9Q92 - chains T and M of the 14 polymer chains in the assembly; structure by electron microscopy, 6.80 A resolution (low resolution: residue-level contacts below are approximate; hydrogen-bond / salt-bridge calls are withheld).

Chain T:
Molecule: Template DNA
Sequence (34 nucleotides; each row starts with the number of its first residue):
     1 AGGGCTGATCGTGCAAAAGTCGTGCCAGCCGTCT

Chain M:
Name: RNA polymerase sigma-54 factor
From: Klebsiella pneumoniae
UniProt: A0A377VEN9 (A0A377VEN9_KLEPN); residues 24-475 here correspond to UniProt positions 2-453 (UniProt number = residue number - 22)
Sequence (475 residues; numbered 1 to 475; the number before each row is that of its first residue):
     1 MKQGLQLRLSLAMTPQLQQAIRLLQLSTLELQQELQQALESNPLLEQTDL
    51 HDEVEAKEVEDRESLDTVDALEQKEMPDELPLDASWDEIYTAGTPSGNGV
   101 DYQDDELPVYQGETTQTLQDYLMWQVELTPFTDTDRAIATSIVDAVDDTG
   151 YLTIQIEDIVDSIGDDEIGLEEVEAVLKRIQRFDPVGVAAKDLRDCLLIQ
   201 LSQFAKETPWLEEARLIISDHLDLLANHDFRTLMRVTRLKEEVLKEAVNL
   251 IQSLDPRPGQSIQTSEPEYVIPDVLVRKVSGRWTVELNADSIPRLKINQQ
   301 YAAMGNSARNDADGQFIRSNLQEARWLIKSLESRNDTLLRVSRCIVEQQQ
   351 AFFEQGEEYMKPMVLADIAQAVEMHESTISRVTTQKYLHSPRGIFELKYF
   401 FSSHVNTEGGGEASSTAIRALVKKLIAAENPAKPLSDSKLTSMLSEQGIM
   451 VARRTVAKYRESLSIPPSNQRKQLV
Disordered / not traced: 9, 47-106
Sequence notes: initiating methionine (1); expression tag (2-23)

Chain T / chain M interface:
Pairs across the interface (22; chain T residue first):
  DG11(T) with Met13(M); Gln16(M); Leu17(M); Ala20(M); Trp326(M)
  DT12(T) with Ala12(M); Met13(M); Ser330(M); Thr378(M)
  DG13(T) with Ala12(M); Gln18(M); Ser377(M)
  DC14(T) with Ser377(M)
  DG22(T) with Ser415(M)
  DT23(T) with Val405(M); Thr455(M); Lys458(M)
  DG24(T) with Val451(M); Ala452(M); Arg454(M); Thr455(M)
  DC25(T) with Arg454(M)
Also at the interface, not in a pair above, chain M (23 interface residues in all): Ile21, Gln322, Ser333, Glu376, Ser403, His404

Overview:
8 residues of chain T and 23 residues of chain M are in contact.
Here chain T is Template DNA and chain M is RNA polymerase sigma-54 factor (Klebsiella pneumoniae). Entry 9Q92
(CryoEM structure of bacterial transcription intermediate complex mediated by activator PspF containing nifH
promoter DNA containing ...) was determined by electron microscopy together with 9Q91, 9Q93, 9Q94, 9Q95, 9Q96,
9Q97 and 9Q98 from the same study.
